Entry 7OEM (X-ray diffraction, 2.20 A resolution); this record covers chains A and B.

Chain A:
Molecule: N6-adenosine-methyltransferase catalytic subunit
Organism: Homo sapiens
Notes: EC 2.1.1.348
UniProtKB: Q86U44 (MTA70_HUMAN); residues 354-580 here = UniProt positions 354-580
Amino-acid sequence (246 residues; each row starts with the number of its first residue):
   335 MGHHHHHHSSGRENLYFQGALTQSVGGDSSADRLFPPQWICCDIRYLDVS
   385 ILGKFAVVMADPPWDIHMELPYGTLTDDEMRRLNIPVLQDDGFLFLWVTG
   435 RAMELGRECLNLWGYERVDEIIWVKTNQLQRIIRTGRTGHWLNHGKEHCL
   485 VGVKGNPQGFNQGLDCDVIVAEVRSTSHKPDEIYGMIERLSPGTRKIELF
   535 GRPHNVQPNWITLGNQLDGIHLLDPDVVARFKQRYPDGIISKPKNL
Disordered / not traced: 335-367, 401-404, 468-473, 577-580
Construct notes: initiating methionine (335); expression tag (336-353)
Metal / ion sites: Mg2+ near Asp515 (its only coordinating residue here)
Ligand contacts: VB8 (4-[(4,4-dimethylpiperidin-1-yl)methyl]-2-methylsulfanyl-N-[[(3R)-3-oxidanyl-1-[6-[(phenylmethyl)amino]pyrimidin-4-yl]piperidin-3-yl]methyl]benzamide): Cys376, Asp377, Ile378, Arg379, Asp395, Pro396, Pro397, Gly407, Thr408, Leu409, Trp431, Trp457, Glu481, Thr510, Ser511, His512, Lys513, Pro514, Phe534, Gly535, Arg536, Gly548, Asn549, Gln550
UniProt features mapped onto this chain:
  - region: Pro396 to Thr410 (Gate loop 1), Glu450 to Glu454 (Interaction with METTL14), Gln462 to Gly479 (Interphase loop), Gln464 to Lys480 (Interaction with METTL14), Arg465 to His478 (Positively charged region required for RNA-binding), Val507 to Asp515 (Gate loop 2)
  - binding site (S-adenosyl-L-methionine): Asp377, Ile378, Asp395, Lys513, Arg536 to Asn539, Asn549, Gln550
  - site (Interaction with METTL14): Glu438, Arg441
  - natural variant: Tyr406 (Y406C: Found in patients with large intestine cancer; uncertain significance)
  - mutagenesis: Asp377 (D377A: Abolishes methyltransferase activity), Asp395 to Trp398 (Loss of function. Abolishes ability to regulate primary miRNA processing. Does not affect ability to promote mRNA translation. Abolishes formation of m6A at DNA damage sites), Asp395 (D395A: Abolishes methyltransferase activity), Tyr406 (Y406A: Strong reduction in methyltransferase activity), Gln462 to Gly479 (Impaired RNA-binding and methyltransferase activities), Trp475 (W475A: Decreased methyltransferase activity), Asn477 (N477A: Decreased methyltransferase activity), Glu532 (E532A: Abolishes methyltransferase activity), Arg536 (R536A: Slight reduction in methyltransferase activity), His538 (H538A: Slight reduction in methyltransferase activity), Asn539 (N539A: Abolishes methyltransferase activity), Asn549 (N549A: Slight reduction in methyltransferase activity. Strong reduction in methyltransferase activity; when associated with A-550), 1 further mutagenesis entry in UniProt

Chain B:
Molecule: N6-adenosine-methyltransferase non-catalytic subunit
Organism: Homo sapiens
UniProtKB: Q9HCE5 (MET14_HUMAN); residue numbers follow UniProt; this construct covers 107-395
Amino-acid sequence (290 residues; numbered 106 to 395; the number before each row is that of its first residue):
   106 MLKGTQSLNPHNDYCQHFVDTGHRPQNFIRDVGLADRFEEYPKLRELIRL
   156 KDELIAKSNTPPMYLQADIEAFDIRELTPKFDVILLEPPLEEYYRETGIT
   206 ANEKCWTWDDIMKLEIDEIAAPRSFIFLWCGSGEGLDLGRVCLRKWGYRR
   256 CEDICWIKTNKNNPGKTKTLDPKAVFQRTKEHCLMGIKGTVKRSTDGDFI
   306 HANVDIDLIITEEPEIGNIEKPVEIFHIIEHFCLGRRRLHLFGRDSTIRP
   356 GWLTVGPTLTNSNYNAETYASYFSAPNSYLTGCTEEIERL
Disordered / not traced: 106-117, 138-149, 201-208, 270-274, 296-302, 392-395
Cystine bridges: Cys338-Cys388
Construct notes: initiating methionine (106)
Metal / ion sites: Mg2+ site 1 near Asp157 (its only coordinating residue here); Mg2+ site 2 near Glu257 (its only coordinating residue here)
UniProt features mapped onto this chain:
  - region: Arg135, Asp136 (Interaction with METTL3), Ser237, Gly238 (Interaction with METTL3), Arg245 to Arg254 (Positively charged region required for RNA-binding), Arg255 to Asp258 (Interaction with METTL3), Lys278 to His287 (Interaction with METTL3), Lys297, Arg298 (Positively charged region required for RNA-binding), Asn308 to Asp312 (Interaction with METTL3)
  - site (Interaction with METTL3): Tyr146, Asp242, Arg245, Arg298
  - mutagenesis: Asp173 (D173A: Little or no effect on S-adenosyl-L-methionine-binding or methyltransferase activity; when associated with A-192), Glu192 (E192A: Little or no effect on methyltransferase activity. Little or no effect on S-adenosyl-L-methionine-binding or methyltransferase activity; when associated with A-173), Tyr198 (Y198A: Does not affect methyltransferase activity of the heterodimer complex formed with METTL3), Arg245 (R245E: Reduced RNA-binding. Reduced RNA-binding; when associated with E-255), Arg254 to Arg255 (Strongly reduced methyltransferase activity of the heterodimer complex formed with METTL3), Arg255 (R255E: Reduced RNA-binding; when associated with E-245), Lys297 to Arg298 (Reduced RNA-binding), Arg298 (R298P: Strongly decreased methyltransferase activity of the heterodimer complex formed with METTL3, probably due to reduced RNA-binding), Asp312 (D312A: Decreased methyltransferase activity of the heterodimer complex formed with METTL3), Cys338 (C338A: Does not affect methyltransferase activity of the heterodimer complex formed with METTL3), Pro362 to Thr363 (Little or no effect on methyltransferase activity of the heterodimer complex formed with METTL3)

Chain A / chain B interface:
Contacting residue pairs (98):
  Phe427(A) - Val280(B)  hydrophobic
  Phe429(A) - Phe281(B)  hydrophobic
  Gly434(A) - Arg255(B)  hydrogen bond (backbone-side chain)
  Met437(A) - Arg245(B)
  Met437(A) - Arg255(B)
  Glu438(A) - Arg245(B)  salt bridge
  Glu438(A) - Arg249(B)
  Glu438(A) - Arg255(B)  salt bridge
  Arg441(A) - Leu241(B)
  Arg441(A) - Asp242(B)  salt bridge
  Arg441(A) - Arg245(B)
  Glu450(A) - Lys278(B)
  Arg451(A) - Gly238(B)  hydrogen bond (side chain-backbone)
  Arg451(A) - Leu241(B)
  Arg451(A) - Asp242(B)  salt bridge
  Val452(A) - Lys278(B)
  Val452(A) - Val280(B)  hydrophobic
  Val452(A) - Arg283(B)  hydrogen bond (backbone-side chain)
  Asp453(A) - Ala279(B)
  Asp453(A) - Val280(B)  hydrogen bond (side chain-backbone)
  Asp453(A) - Phe281(B)  hydrogen bond (side chain-backbone)
  Asp453(A) - Arg283(B)  salt bridge
  Glu454(A) - Leu241(B)
  Glu454(A) - Lys285(B)  hydrogen bond (backbone-side chain)
  Glu454(A) - His287(B)
  Ile455(A) - Phe281(B)  hydrophobic
  Ile456(A) - Cys260(B)  hydrophobic
  Ile456(A) - Lys285(B)
  Val458(A) - Ile262(B)  hydrophobic
  Val458(A) - Leu313(B)  hydrophobic
  Gln464(A) - Tyr119(B)  hydrogen bond
  Gln464(A) - Phe133(B)
  Gln464(A) - Ile134(B)
  Gln464(A) - Arg135(B)  hydrogen bond (backbone-backbone)
  Ile466(A) - Ile315(B)  hydrophobic
  His474(A) - Glu257(B)  hydrogen bond (backbone-side chain)
  Trp475(A) - Phe230(B)  hydrophobic
  Trp475(A) - Cys256(B)
  Trp475(A) - Glu257(B)  hydrogen bond (backbone-side chain)
  Trp475(A) - Met290(B)  hydrophobic
  Trp475(A) - Ile292(B)  hydrophobic
  Trp475(A) - Asn308(B)
  Trp475(A) - Phe337(B)
  Leu476(A) - Glu257(B)  hydrogen bond (backbone-side chain)
  Leu476(A) - Ile259(B)  hydrophobic
  Leu476(A) - Asp310(B)
  Leu476(A) - Ile311(B)
  Leu476(A) - Asp312(B)
  Leu476(A) - Phe337(B)  hydrophobic
  Asn477(A) - Asp310(B)  hydrogen bond (backbone-backbone)
  Asn477(A) - Ile311(B)
  Asn477(A) - Asp312(B)  hydrogen bond (backbone-backbone)
  His478(A) - Glu257(B)  salt bridge
  His478(A) - Ile311(B)
  His478(A) - Asp312(B)
  Gly479(A) - Ile311(B)
  Gly479(A) - Asp312(B)  hydrogen bond (backbone-side chain)
  Gly479(A) - Leu313(B)
  Lys480(A) - Asp258(B)  hydrogen bond (side chain-backbone)
  Lys480(A) - Cys260(B)
  Lys480(A) - Asp312(B)  salt bridge
  Lys480(A) - Leu313(B)
  His482(A) - Asp258(B)
  Val485(A) - Val280(B)  hydrophobic
  Gln496(A) - Ala279(B)  hydrogen bond (side chain-backbone)
  Gln496(A) - Val280(B)
  Gly497(A) - Val280(B)  hydrogen bond (backbone-backbone)
  Gly497(A) - Gln282(B)
  Leu498(A) - Phe123(B)
  Leu498(A) - Val124(B)
  Asp499(A) - Cys120(B)
  Asp499(A) - Val124(B)
  Asp499(A) - Phe281(B)
  Asp499(A) - Gln282(B)  hydrogen bond (backbone-backbone)
  Cys500(A) - Phe123(B)
  Cys500(A) - Pro130(B)
  Cys500(A) - Gln282(B)
  Cys500(A) - Thr284(B)
  Asp501(A) - Gln282(B)  hydrogen bond (backbone-backbone)
  Asp501(A) - Arg283(B)
  Asp501(A) - Thr284(B)  hydrogen bond (side chain-backbone)
  Asp501(A) - Lys285(B)  salt bridge
  Val502(A) - Pro130(B)
  Val502(A) - Gln131(B)
  Val502(A) - Thr284(B)
  Ile503(A) - Cys120(B)  hydrophobic
  Val504(A) - Tyr119(B)
  Val504(A) - Pro130(B)
  Val504(A) - Gln131(B)
  Val504(A) - Ile134(B)  hydrophobic
  Glu516(A) - Asp118(B)
  Glu516(A) - Cys120(B)
  Met520(A) - Cys120(B)  hydrophobic
  Met520(A) - Phe281(B)  hydrophobic
  Arg523(A) - Cys120(B)
  Arg523(A) - Gln121(B)
  Arg523(A) - Val124(B)
  Leu524(A) - Val280(B)  hydrophobic
Also at the interface, not in a pair above, chain A (40 interface residues in all): Arg435, Arg465
Also at the interface, not in a pair above, chain B (47 interface residues in all): Val137, Glu239, Pro277, Ile333, Leu339

Overview:
40 residues of chain A and 47 residues of chain B are in contact; the contacts include 20 hydrogen bonds and 8
salt bridges. Polar pairs include Glu438(A)-Arg245(B), Glu438(A)-Arg255(B) and Arg441(A)-Asp242(B). Chain A
binds compound VB8.
Chain A is N6-adenosine-methyltransferase catalytic subunit and chain B is N6-adenosine-methyltransferase
non-catalytic subunit, both from Homo sapiens; the structure, Crystal structure of the human METTL3-METTL14
complex with compound UOZ120, was determined by X-ray diffraction (same publication as 7NHG, 7NHI, 7NHJ, 7NHV,
7NI7, 7NI8 and 11 further entries).
